Entry 3MTE (X-ray diffraction, 1.80 A resolution); this record covers chain A.

# Chain A
Name: 16S rRNA methylase
Source organism: Escherichia coli
UniProt: A8C927 (A8C927_ECOLX); residue numbers follow UniProt; this construct covers 1-219
Amino-acid sequence (222 residues; numbered -2 to 219; the number before each row is that of its first residue; numbers below 1 keep their minus sign (Met-2 is residue -2)):
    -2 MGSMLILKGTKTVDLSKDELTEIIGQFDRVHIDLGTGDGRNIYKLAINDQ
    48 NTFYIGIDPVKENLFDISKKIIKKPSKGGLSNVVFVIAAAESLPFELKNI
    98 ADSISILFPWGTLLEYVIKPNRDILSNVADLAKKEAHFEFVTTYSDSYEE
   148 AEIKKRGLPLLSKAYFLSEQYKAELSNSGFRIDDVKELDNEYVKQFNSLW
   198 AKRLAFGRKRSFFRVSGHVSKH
Disordered / not traced: -2 to 0
Differences from the reference sequence: expression tag (-2 to 0)
Ligand contacts: S-adenosylmethionine (SAM): Leu31, Gly32, Thr33, Gly34, Asn38, Asp55, Pro56, Val57, Asn60, Ala85, Ala86, Ala87, Glu88, Leu104, Phe105, Pro106, Trp107, Thr109, Leu110, Tyr113, Ser195, Trp197
Curated features (UniProtKB/Swiss-Prot):
  - binding site (S-adenosyl-L-methionine): Gly32, Asn38, Asp55, Ala87, Glu88, Leu104 to Thr109, Ser195 to Trp197
  - mutagenesis: Asp30 (D30A: Loss of kanamycin resistance. Strong decrease in methyltransferase activity), Asp55 (D55A: Decrease in kanamycin resistance. Decrease in methyltransferase activity), Glu88 (E88A: No change in kanamycin resistance), Pro106 (P106A: No change in kanamycin resistance. Decrease in methyltransferase activity), Trp107 (W107A: Loss of kanamycin resistance. Strong decrease in methyltransferase activity), Thr109 (T109A: No change in kanamycin resistance), Phe177 (F177A: No change in kanamycin resistance. Decrease in methyltransferase activity), Ser195 (S195A: No change in kanamycin resistance), Trp197 (W197A: Loss of kanamycin resistance. Strong decrease in methyltransferase activity), Lys199 (K199A: No change in kanamycin resistance), Arg200 (R200A: No change in kanamycin resistance), Arg205 (R205A: No change in kanamycin resistance)
From the paper describing this entry:
  - contacts within the chain: Gly108-Glu146 (backbone contact), Glu112-Arg153 (salt bridge), Thr140-Ser208 (hydrogen bond)
  - conformationally variable residues (side-chain flip): Trp107

# Overview
Ligands of chain A: S-adenosylmethionine. From UniProt: 14 S-adenosyl-L-methionine-binding residues and 12
mutagenesis sites. The paper reports conformational variability at Trp107; contacts within the chain involving
Gly108, Glu146 and Glu112 among others.
Chain A is 16S rRNA methylase (Escherichia coli); the structure, Crystal Structure of 16S rRNA
Methyltranferase, was determined by X-ray diffraction (same publication as 3MQ2).
